Entry 4C1R (X-ray diffraction, 2.10 A resolution); this record covers chain A.

== Chain A ==
Name: Mannosyl-6-phosphatase
Organism: Bacteroides thetaiotaomicron VPI-5482
UniProt: Q8A183 (Q8A183_BACTN); numbering as in UniProt (aligned over 26-315)
Sequence (290 residues; row label = number of the first residue in the row):
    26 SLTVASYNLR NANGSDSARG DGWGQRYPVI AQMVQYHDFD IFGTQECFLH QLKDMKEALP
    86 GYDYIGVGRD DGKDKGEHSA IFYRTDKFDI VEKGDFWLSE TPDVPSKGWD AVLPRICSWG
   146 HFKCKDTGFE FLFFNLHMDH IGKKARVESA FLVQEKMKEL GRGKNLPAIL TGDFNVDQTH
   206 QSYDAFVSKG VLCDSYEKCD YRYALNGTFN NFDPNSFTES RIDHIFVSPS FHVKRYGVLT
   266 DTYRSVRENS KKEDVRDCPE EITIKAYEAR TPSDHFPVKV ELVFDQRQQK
Disordered / not traced: 274-290, 310-315
Bound ions: Mg2+ near Glu71 (its only coordinating residue here)

== In short ==
Chain A is Mannosyl-6-phosphatase (Bacteroides thetaiotaomicron VPI-5482); the structure, Bacteroides
thetaiotaomicron VPI-5482 mannosyl-6-phosphatase Bt3783, was determined by X-ray diffraction, deposited
together with 4UTF and 4C1S.
